Entry 7VBC (electron microscopy, 3.01 A resolution); this record covers chains B and T of the 16 polymer chains in the assembly.

# Chain B
Molecule: DNA-directed RNA polymerase I subunit RPA2
Source organism: Homo sapiens
Notes: EC 2.7.7.6
Reference sequence: Q9H9Y6 (RPA2_HUMAN); residues 1-1135 here = UniProt positions 1-1135
Amino-acid sequence (1135 residues; row label = number of the first residue in the row):
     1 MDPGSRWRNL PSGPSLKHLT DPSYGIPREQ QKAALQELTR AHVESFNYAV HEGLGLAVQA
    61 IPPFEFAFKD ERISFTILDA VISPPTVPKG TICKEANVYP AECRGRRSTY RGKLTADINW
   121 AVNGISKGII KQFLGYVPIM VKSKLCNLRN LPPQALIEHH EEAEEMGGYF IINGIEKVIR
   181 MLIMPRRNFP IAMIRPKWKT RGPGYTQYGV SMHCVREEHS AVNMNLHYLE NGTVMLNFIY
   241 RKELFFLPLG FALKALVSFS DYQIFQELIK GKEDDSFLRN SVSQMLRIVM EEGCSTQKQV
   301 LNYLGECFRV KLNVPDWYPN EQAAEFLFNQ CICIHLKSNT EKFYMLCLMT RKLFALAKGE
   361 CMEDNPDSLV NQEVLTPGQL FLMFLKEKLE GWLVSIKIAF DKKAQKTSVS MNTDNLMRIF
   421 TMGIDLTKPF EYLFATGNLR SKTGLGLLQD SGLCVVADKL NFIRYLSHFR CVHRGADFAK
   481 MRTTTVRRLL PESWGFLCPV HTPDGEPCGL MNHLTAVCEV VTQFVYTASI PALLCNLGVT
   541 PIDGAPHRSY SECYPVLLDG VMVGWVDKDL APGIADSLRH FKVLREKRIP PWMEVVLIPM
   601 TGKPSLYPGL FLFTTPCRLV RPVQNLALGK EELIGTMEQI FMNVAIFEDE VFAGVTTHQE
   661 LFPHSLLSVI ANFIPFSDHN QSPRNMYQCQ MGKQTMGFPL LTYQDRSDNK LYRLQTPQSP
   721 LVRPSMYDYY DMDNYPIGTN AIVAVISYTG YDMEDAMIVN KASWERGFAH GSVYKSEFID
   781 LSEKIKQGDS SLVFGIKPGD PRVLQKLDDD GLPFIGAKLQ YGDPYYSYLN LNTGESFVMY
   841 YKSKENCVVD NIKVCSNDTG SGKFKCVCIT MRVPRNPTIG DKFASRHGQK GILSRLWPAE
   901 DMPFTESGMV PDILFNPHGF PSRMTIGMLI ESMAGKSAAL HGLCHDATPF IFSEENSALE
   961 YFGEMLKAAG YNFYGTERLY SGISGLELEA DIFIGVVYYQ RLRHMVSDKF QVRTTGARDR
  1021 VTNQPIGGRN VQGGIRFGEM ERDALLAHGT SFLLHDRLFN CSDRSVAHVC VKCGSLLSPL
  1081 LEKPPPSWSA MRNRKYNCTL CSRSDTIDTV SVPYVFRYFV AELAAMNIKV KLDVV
Disordered / not traced: 1-4, 1085-1092
Ion coordination: Zn2+: Cys1070, Cys1073, Cys1098, Cys1101
Curated features (UniProtKB/Swiss-Prot):
  - zinc finger: Cys1070 to Cys1101 (C4-type)
  - region: Ile194 to Tyr208 (Loop B), Leu236 to Leu247 (Loop A), Leu439 to Leu453 (Fork loop 1), Arg474 to Leu489 (Fork loop 2)
  - binding site (RNA): Arg180, Asp367, Lys890
  - binding site (Mg(2+)): Asp755
  - binding site (DNA): Arg1020, Arg1036
  - binding site (Zn(2+)): Cys1070, Cys1073, Cys1098, Cys1101
  - site: Tyr687 (Active site gating)
  - modified residue: Ser1051 (Phosphoserine)
  - natural variant: Ser682 (S682R: In TCS4; uncertain significance), Arg1003 (R1003C: In TCS4; R1003S: In TCS4)
Reported in the primary citation:
  - conformationally variable residues (side-chain flip): Tyr687
  - disease-associated variants - S682R: decreased stability (proposed by the authors, not directly observed)

# Chain T
Molecule: 20-nt DNA strand
Source organism: Homo sapiens
Sequence (20 nucleotides; numbered -9 to 10; the number before each row is that of its first residue; numbers below 1 keep their minus sign (DA-9 is residue -9)):
    -9 AGGACAGCGT GTCAGCAATA

# Chain B / chain T interface
Residue-residue contacts (6):
  Asn709(B) - DA7(T)  sugar contact
  Gln1011(B) - DG5(T)  hydrogen bond to the phosphate
  Gly1028(B) - DG5(T)  phosphate contact
  Arg1029(B) - DG5(T)  phosphate contact
  Arg1029(B) - DC6(T)  phosphate contact
  Asn1030(B) - DC6(T)  phosphate contact
Interface residues without a listed pair, chain B (10 interface residues in all): Tyr432, Arg482, Gly1034, Arg1036, Met1040
Interface residues without a listed pair, chain T (7 interface residues in all): DG1, DC3, DA4, DA10

# In short
10 residues of chain B face 7 of chain T across their interface, with 1 hydrogen bond. The hydrogen-bonded
pair is Gln1011(B)-DG5(T). UniProt lists 3 RNA-binding residues, Mg2+-binding residue Asp755(B), DNA-binding
residues Arg1020(B) and Arg1036(B) and 4 Zn2+-binding residues on chain B. The paper reports that S682R of
chain B reduces stability; conformational variability at Tyr687(B).
Here chain B is DNA-directed RNA polymerase I subunit RPA2 and chain T is a 20-nt DNA strand, both from Homo
sapiens. Entry 7VBC (Back track state of human RNA Polymerase I Elongation Complex) was determined by electron
microscopy, deposited together with 7VBB and 7VBA.
